PDB entry 2DW4 | X-ray diffraction, 2.30 A resolution | chain A

# Chain A
Protein: Lysine-specific histone demethylase 1
Source organism: Homo sapiens
Notes: EC 1.-.-.-
UniProt: O60341 (LSD1_HUMAN); numbering as in UniProt (aligned over 172-831)
Sequence (660 residues; numbered 172 to 831; the number before each row is that of its first residue):
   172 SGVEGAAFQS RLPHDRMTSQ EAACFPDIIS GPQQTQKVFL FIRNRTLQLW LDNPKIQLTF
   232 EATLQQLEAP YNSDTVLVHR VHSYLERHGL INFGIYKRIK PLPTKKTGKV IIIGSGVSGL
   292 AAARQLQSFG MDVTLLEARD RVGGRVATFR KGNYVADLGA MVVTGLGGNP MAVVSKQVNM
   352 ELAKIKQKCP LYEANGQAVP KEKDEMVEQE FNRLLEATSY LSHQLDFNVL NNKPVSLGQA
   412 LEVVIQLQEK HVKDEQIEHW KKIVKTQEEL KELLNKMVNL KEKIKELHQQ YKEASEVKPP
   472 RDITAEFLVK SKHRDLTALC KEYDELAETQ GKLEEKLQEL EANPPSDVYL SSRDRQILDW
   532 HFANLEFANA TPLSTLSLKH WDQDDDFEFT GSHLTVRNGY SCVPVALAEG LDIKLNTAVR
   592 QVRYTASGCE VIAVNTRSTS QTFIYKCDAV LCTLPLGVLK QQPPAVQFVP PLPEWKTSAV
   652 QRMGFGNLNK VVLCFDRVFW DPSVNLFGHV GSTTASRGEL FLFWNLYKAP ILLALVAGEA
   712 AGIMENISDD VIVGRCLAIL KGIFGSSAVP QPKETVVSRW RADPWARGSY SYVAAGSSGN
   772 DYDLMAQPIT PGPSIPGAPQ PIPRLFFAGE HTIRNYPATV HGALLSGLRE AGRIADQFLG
Unresolved in the structure: 460-474, 698-699, 783-791
Small-molecule neighbours: FAD (flavin-adenine dinucleotide): Ile284, Gly285, Ser286, Gly287, Val288, Ser289, Gly290, Leu307, Glu308, Ala309, Arg310, Gly314, Gly315, Arg316, Val317, Leu329, Gly330, Ala331, Met332, Val333, Thr588, Ala589, Val590, Arg591, Thr624, Leu625, Pro626, Val629, Val637, Leu659, Lys661, Trp751, Trp756, Ser760, Tyr761, Gly800, Glu801, Ala809, Thr810, Val811, His812, Ala814

# Overview
Bound to chain A: flavin-adenine dinucleotide.
Chain A is Lysine-specific histone demethylase 1 (Homo sapiens); the structure, Crystal structure of human
LSD1 at 2.3 A resolution, was determined by X-ray diffraction together with 2Z5U, 2EJR and 2Z3Y from the same
study.
